7DAF - chains B and C of the 6 polymer chains in the assembly; structure by X-ray diffraction, 2.40 A resolution.

# Chain B
Name: Tubulin beta chain
From: Sus scrofa
UniProt: A0A287AGU7 (A0A287AGU7_PIG); the author numbering skips numbers that UniProt does not, so the offset changes along the chain: 1-358 = UniProt 1-358; 367-453 = UniProt 359-445
Chain sequence (445 residues; numbered 1 to 453; 8 numbers in that range are skipped by the numbering (no residue carries them; nothing is unmodelled there); the number before each row is that of its first residue):
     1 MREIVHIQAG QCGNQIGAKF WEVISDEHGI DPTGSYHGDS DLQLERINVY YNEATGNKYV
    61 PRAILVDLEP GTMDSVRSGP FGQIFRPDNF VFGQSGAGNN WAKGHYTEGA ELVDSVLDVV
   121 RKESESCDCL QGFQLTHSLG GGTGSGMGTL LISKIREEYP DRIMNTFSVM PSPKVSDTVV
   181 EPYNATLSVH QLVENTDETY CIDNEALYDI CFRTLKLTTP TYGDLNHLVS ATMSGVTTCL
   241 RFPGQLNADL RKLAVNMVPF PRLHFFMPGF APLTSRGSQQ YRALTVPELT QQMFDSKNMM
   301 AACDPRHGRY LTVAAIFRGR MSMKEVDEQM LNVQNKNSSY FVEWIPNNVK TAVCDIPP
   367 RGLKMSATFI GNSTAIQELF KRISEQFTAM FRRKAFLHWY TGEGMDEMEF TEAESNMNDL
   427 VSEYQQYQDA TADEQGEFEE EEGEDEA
Not modelled in the structure: 275-279, 437-453
Ion coordination: Mg2+: Gln11 (together with GDP); Ca2+ near Glu111 (its only coordinating residue here)
Small-molecule neighbours: GDP (guanosine-5'-diphosphate): Gly10, Gln11, Cys12, Gln15, Ile16, Asp67, Asn99, Ser138, Gly140, Gly141, Gly142, Thr143, Gly144, Ser145, Val169, Pro171, Val175, Asp177, Glu181, Asn204, Leu207, Tyr222, Leu225, Asn226

# Chain C
Name: Tubulin alpha-1B chain
From: Sus scrofa
UniProt: Q2XVP4 (TBA1B_PIG); numbering as in UniProt (aligned over 1-451)
Chain sequence (451 residues; each row starts with the number of its first residue):
     1 MRECISIHVG QAGVQIGNAC WELYCLEHGI QPDGQMPSDK TIGGGDDSFN TFFSETGAGK
    61 HVPRAVFVDL EPTVIDEVRT GTYRQLFHPE QLITGKEDAA NNYARGHYTI GKEIIDLVLD
   121 RIRKLADQCT GLQGFLVFHS FGGGTGSGFT SLLMERLSVD YGKKSKLEFS IYPAPQVSTA
   181 VVEPYNSILT THTTLEHSDC AFMVDNEAIY DICRRNLDIE RPTYTNLNRL ISQIVSSITA
   241 SLRFDGALNV DLTEFQTNLV PYPRIHFPLA TYAPVISAEK AYHEQLSVAE ITNACFEPAN
   301 QMVKCDPRHG KYMACCLLYR GDVVPKDVNA AIATIKTKRS IQFVDWCPTG FKVGINYQPP
   361 TVVPGGDLAK VQRAVCMLSN TTAIAEAWAR LDHKFDLMYA KRAFVHWYVG EGMEEGEFSE
   421 AREDMAALEK DYEEVGVDSV EGEGEEEGEE Y
Not modelled in the structure: 441-451
Ion coordination: Ca2+: Asp39, Thr41, Gly44, Glu55
Small-molecule neighbours: GTP (guanosine-5'-triphosphate): Gly10, Gln11, Ala12, Gln15, Ile16, Asp69, Asp98, Ala99, Ala100, Asn101, Ser140, Gly142, Gly143, Gly144, Thr145, Gly146, Ile171, Pro173, Val177, Ser178, Thr179, Glu183, Asn206, Tyr224, Leu227, Asn228, Ile231
Curated features (UniProtKB/Swiss-Prot):
  - motif: Met1 to Cys4 (MREC motif)
  - active site: Glu254
  - binding site (GTP): Gly10, Gln11, Ala12, Gln15, Glu71, Ala99, Ser140, Gly143, Gly144, Thr145, Gly146, Thr179, Glu183, Asn206, Tyr224, Asn228, Leu252
  - binding site (Mg(2+)): Glu71
  - site: Tyr451 (Involved in polymerization)
  - modified residue: Lys40 (N6,N6,N6-trimethyllysine), Ser48 (Phosphoserine), Ser232 (Phosphoserine), Tyr282 (3'-nitrotyrosine), Arg339 (Omega-N-methylarginine), Ser439 (Phosphoserine), Glu443 (5-glutamyl polyglutamate), Glu445 (5-glutamyl polyglutamate), Tyr451 (3'-nitrotyrosine)
  - cross-link (Glycyl lysine isopeptide (Lys-Gly)): Lys326 (interchain with G-Cter in ubiquitin), Lys370 (interchain with G-Cter in ubiquitin)

# Chain B / chain C interface
Residue-residue contacts (37):
  Ser95(B) - Arg2(C)  hydrogen bond (backbone-side chain)
  Asn99(B) - Glu254(C)  hydrogen bond
  Asp177(B) - Lys352(C)  hydrogen bond (backbone-side chain)
  Thr178(B) - Glu254(C)
  Thr178(B) - Asn258(C)
  Val179(B) - Asn258(C)  hydrogen bond (backbone-side chain)
  Val179(B) - Pro348(C)  hydrophobic
  Thr219(B) - Lys326(C)
  Thr219(B) - Asn329(C)
  Ala395(B) - Trp346(C)
  Met396(B) - Trp346(C)
  Arg398(B) - Asp345(C)  salt bridge
  Arg398(B) - Trp346(C)
  Arg398(B) - Ser439(C)  hydrogen bond
  Arg399(B) - Tyr262(C)  hydrogen bond (backbone-side chain)
  Arg399(B) - Asp345(C)  salt bridge
  Arg399(B) - Trp346(C)
  Arg399(B) - Glu434(C)  hydrogen bond (side chain-backbone)
  Arg399(B) - Val435(C)
  Arg399(B) - Val437(C)  hydrogen bond (side chain-backbone)
  Arg399(B) - Asp438(C)
  Arg399(B) - Ser439(C)  hydrogen bond
  Lys400(B) - Tyr262(C)
  Ala401(B) - Pro261(C)
  Ala401(B) - Tyr262(C)
  Ala401(B) - Trp346(C)  hydrophobic
  Phe402(B) - Thr257(C)
  Phe402(B) - Asn258(C)
  Phe402(B) - Val260(C)
  Phe402(B) - Pro261(C)  hydrogen bond (backbone-backbone)
  His404(B) - Val260(C)  hydrogen bond (side chain-backbone)
  His404(B) - Pro261(C)
  His404(B) - Tyr262(C)
  His404(B) - Pro263(C)
  Trp405(B) - Gln256(C)
  Trp405(B) - Thr257(C)  hydrogen bond (side chain-backbone)
  Trp405(B) - Val260(C)
Interface residues without a listed pair, chain B (18 interface residues in all): Gln94, Gly98, Val180
Interface residues without a listed pair, chain C (22 interface residues in all): Pro325, Cys347

# Overview
Chain B and chain C form an interface of 18 and 22 residues respectively, with 12 hydrogen bonds and 2 salt
bridges. Polar contacts include Arg398(B)-Asp345(C), Arg399(B)-Asp345(C) and Ser95(B)-Arg2(C). Chain B binds
GDP. Bound to chain C: GTP.
Chain B is Tubulin beta chain and chain C is Tubulin alpha-1B chain, both from Sus scrofa; the structure, IXA
in complex with tubulin, was determined by X-ray diffraction (same publication as 7DAD and 7DAE).
